Entry 4MA8 (X-ray diffraction, 2.20 A resolution); this record covers chains C and L of the 3 polymer chains in the assembly.

[Chain C]
Name: Major prion protein
Source organism: Mus musculus
UniProtKB: P04925 (PRIO_MOUSE); residues 117-230 here correspond to UniProt positions 116-229 (UniProt number = residue number - 1)
Sequence (114 residues; each row starts with the number of its first residue):
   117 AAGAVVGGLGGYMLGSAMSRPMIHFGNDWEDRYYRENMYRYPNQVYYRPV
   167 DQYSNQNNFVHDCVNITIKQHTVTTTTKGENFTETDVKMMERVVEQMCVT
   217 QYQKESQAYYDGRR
Disordered / not traced: 117-118, 227-230
UniProt features mapped onto this chain:
  - glycosylation (N-linked (GlcNAc...) asparagine): N181, N197
Disulfide bonds: C179-C214
Ligand contacts: Chlorpromazine (Z80; 3-(2-chloro-10H-phenothiazin-10-yl)-N,N-dimethylpropan-1-amine): G123, L125, G126, Y162, I182, K185, Q186
Reported in the primary citation:
  - binding site for Chlorpromazine: L125
  - conformationally variable residues: L125, K185
  - disease-associated variants - D178N: decreased stability (proposed by the authors, not directly observed)

[Chain L]
Name: POM1 light chain
Source organism: Mus musculus
Notes: fragment: Fab
Sequence (213 residues; each row starts with the number of its first residue):
     1 DIVLTQSPAILSVSPGERVSFSCRASQNIGTSIHWYQQRTNESPRLIIKY
    51 ASESISGIPSRFSGSGSGTDFTLSINSVESEDIADYYCQQSNTWPYTFGG
   101 GTKLELKRADAAPTVSIFPPSSEQLTSGGASVVCFLNNFYPKDINVKWKI
   151 DGSERQNGVLNSETDQDSKDSTYSMSSTLTLTKDEYERHNTYTCEATHKT
   201 STSPIVKSFNRNE
Disulfide bonds: C23-C88, C134-C194

[Interface between chain C and chain L]
Contacting residue pairs - 14 pairs, chain C then chain L:
  F141(C) with W94(L)
  G142(C) with W94(L); Y96(L), hydrogen bond (backbone-side chain)
  N143(C) with S91(L); N92(L); T93(L); W94(L)
  D144(C) with S32(L), hydrogen bond; Y50(L), hydrogen bond; S91(L), hydrogen bond; N92(L)
  W145(C) with N92(L), hydrogen bond (backbone-backbone); T93(L)
  E146(C) with W94(L)
Interface residues without a listed pair, chain C (7 interface residues in all): K204

[In short]
The chain C/chain L interface involves 7 residues from each chain, with 5 hydrogen bonds. Polar pairs include
G142(C)-Y96(L), D144(C)-S32(L) and D144(C)-Y50(L). Bound to chain C: Chlorpromazine. From the paper: a binding
site for Chlorpromazine at L125(C); D178N of chain C reduces stability.
Here chain C is Major prion protein and chain L is POM1 light chain, both from Mus musculus. Entry 4MA8
(Crystal structure of mouse prion protein complexed with Chlorpromazine) was determined by X-ray diffraction,
deposited together with 4MA7.
